Entry 4KNF (X-ray diffraction, 2.60 A resolution); this record covers chains C and D of the 5 polymer chains in the assembly.

# Chain C (and D)
Molecule: Blue-light absorbing proteorhodopsin
Organism: gamma proteobacterium 'Hot 75m4'
Notes: chain D of this document is another copy of the same molecule, construct and numbering; everything in this record applies to it too
UniProtKB: Q9AFF7 (PRRB_PRB02); residues 0-250 here correspond to UniProt positions 1-251 (UniProt number = residue number + 1)
Chain sequence (261 residues; each row starts with the number of its first residue; numbering starts at 0):
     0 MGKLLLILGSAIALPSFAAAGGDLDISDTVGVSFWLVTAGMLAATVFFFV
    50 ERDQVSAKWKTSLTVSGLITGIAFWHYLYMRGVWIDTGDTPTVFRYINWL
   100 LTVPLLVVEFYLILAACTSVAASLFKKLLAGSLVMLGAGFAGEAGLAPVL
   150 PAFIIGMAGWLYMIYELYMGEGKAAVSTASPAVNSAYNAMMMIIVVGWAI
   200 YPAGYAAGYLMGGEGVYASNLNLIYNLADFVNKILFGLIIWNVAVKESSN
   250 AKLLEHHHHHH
Unresolved in the structure: 0-20, 213, 254-260 (chain D: 0-19, 175-177, 212-213, 254-260)
Differences from the reference sequence: engineered mutation Asn97 (Asp98 in Q9AFF7), Leu105 (Gln106 in Q9AFF7); expression tag (251-260)
Glycans and other covalent adducts: retinal (RET) linked to Lys232
Small-molecule neighbours: retinal (RET): Tyr95, Trp98, Thr101, Val102, Leu105, Met134, Gly138, Phe152, Gly155, Met156, Trp159, Trp197, Tyr200, Pro201, Tyr204, Tyr224, Asp228
Curated features (UniProtKB/Swiss-Prot):
  - site: Glu108 (Primary proton donor)
  - modified residue: Lys232 (N6-(retinylidene)lysine)

# Interface between chain C and chain D
Residue-residue contacts (38):
  Gly21(C) - Val82(D)
  Gly21(C) - Phe93(D)
  Asp22(C) - Val82(D)
  Asp22(C) - Thr89(D)
  Asp22(C) - Pro90(D)
  Asp22(C) - Thr91(D)  hydrogen bond (side chain-backbone)
  Asp22(C) - Val92(D)  hydrogen bond (side chain-backbone)
  Asp22(C) - Phe93(D)  hydrogen bond (side chain-backbone)
  Leu23(C) - Val92(D)
  Leu23(C) - Phe93(D)
  Leu23(C) - Ile96(D)  hydrophobic
  Ile25(C) - Phe139(D)  hydrophobic
  Val31(C) - Ile96(D)  hydrophobic
  Trp34(C) - His75(D)  hydrogen bond
  Trp34(C) - Tyr78(D)  hydrophobic
  Trp34(C) - Phe93(D)  hydrophobic
  Trp34(C) - Ile96(D)
  Leu35(C) - Ile96(D)  hydrophobic
  Leu35(C) - Leu100(D)
  Ala38(C) - Leu100(D)  hydrophobic
  Ala42(C) - Leu67(D)
  Ala42(C) - Ile71(D)  hydrophobic
  Val45(C) - Phe48(D)  hydrophobic
  Val45(C) - Leu67(D)  hydrophobic
  Phe46(C) - Thr63(D)
  Phe46(C) - Leu67(D)  hydrophobic
  Val49(C) - Arg51(D)  hydrogen bond (backbone-side chain)
  Val49(C) - Thr63(D)
  Glu50(C) - Arg51(D)  salt bridge
  Glu50(C) - Lys59(D)
  Glu50(C) - Thr60(D)  hydrogen bond
  Glu50(C) - Thr63(D)  hydrogen bond
  Asp52(C) - Arg51(D)  salt bridge
  Asp52(C) - Lys59(D)
  Gln53(C) - Ala56(D)  hydrogen bond (side chain-backbone)
  Gln53(C) - Lys59(D)
  Gln53(C) - Thr60(D)  hydrogen bond
  Trp240(C) - Thr60(D)
Interface residues without a listed pair, chain C (18 interface residues in all): Leu41, Lys251
Interface residues without a listed pair, chain D (22 interface residues in all): Trp74, Thr86, Leu99

# Summary
The interface between chain C and chain D involves 18 residues on one side and 22 on the other, with 9
hydrogen bonds and 2 salt bridges. Polar contacts include Glu50(C)-Arg51(D), Asp52(C)-Arg51(D) and
Asp22(C)-Thr91(D). Retinal is covalently linked to Lys232(C).
Both chains are Blue-light absorbing proteorhodopsin (gamma proteobacterium 'Hot 75m4'). Entry 4KNF (Crystal
structure of a blue-light absorbing proteorhodopsin double-mutant D97N/Q105L from HOT75) was determined by
X-ray diffraction, deposited together with 4KLY and 4JQ6.
